6IS4 - chain A; structure by X-ray diffraction, 1.85 A resolution.

# Chain A
Molecule: Response regulator ArlR
Source organism: Staphylococcus aureus
UniProtKB: Q2YY03 (ARLR_STAAB); residue numbers follow UniProt; this construct covers 123-219
Sequence (105 residues; numbered 115 to 219; the number before each row is that of its first residue):
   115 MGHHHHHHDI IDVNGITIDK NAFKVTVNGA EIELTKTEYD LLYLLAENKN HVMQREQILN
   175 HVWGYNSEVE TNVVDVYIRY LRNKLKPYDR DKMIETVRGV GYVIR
Not modelled in the structure: 115-119
Sequence notes: initiating methionine (115); expression tag (116-122)
Metal / ion sites: Mg2+ site 1 near Ala-136 (its only coordinating residue here); Mg2+ site 2 near Lys-138 (its only coordinating residue here)
Reported in the primary citation:
  - self-association interface (contacts with another copy of this molecule): Ala-136, Phe-137
  - mutagenesis - R196A, R212A, Y216A: decreased signaling in response to icaA

# Summary
The paper reports that R196A, R212A and Y216A reduce signaling in response to icaA; a self-association
interface involving Ala-136 and Phe-137.
Chain A is Response regulator ArlR (Staphylococcus aureus); the structure, Crystal Structure of Staphylococcus
aureus response regulator ArlR DNA binding domain, was determined by X-ray diffraction together with 6IS1,
6IS2 and 6IS3 from the same study.
